PDB entry 6M6X | X-ray diffraction, 2.88 A resolution | chains A and C of the 3 polymer chains in the assembly

[Chain A]
Name: GTP-binding nuclear protein Ran
Organism: Homo sapiens
UniProtKB: P62826 (RAN_HUMAN); numbering as in UniProt (aligned over 1-216)
Chain sequence (216 residues; each row starts with the number of its first residue):
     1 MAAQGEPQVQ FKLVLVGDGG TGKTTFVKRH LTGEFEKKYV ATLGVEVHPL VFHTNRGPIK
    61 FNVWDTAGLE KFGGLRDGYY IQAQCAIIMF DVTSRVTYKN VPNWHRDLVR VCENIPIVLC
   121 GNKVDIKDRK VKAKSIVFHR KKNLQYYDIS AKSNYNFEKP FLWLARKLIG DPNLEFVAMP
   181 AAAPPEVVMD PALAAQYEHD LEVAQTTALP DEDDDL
Not modelled in the structure: 1-7
Differences from the reference sequence: engineered mutation Leu69 (Gln in P62826), Ala182 (Leu in P62826)
Ion coordination: Mg2+: Thr24, Thr42 (together with GTP)
Small-molecule neighbours: GTP (guanosine-5'-triphosphate): Gly17, Asp18, Gly19, Gly20, Thr21, Gly22, Lys23, Thr24, Thr25, Phe35, Glu36, Lys37, Lys38, Tyr39, Val40, Ala41, Thr42, Thr66, Ala67, Gly68, Leu69, Asn122, Lys123, Asp125, Ile126, Ser150, Ala151, Lys152
Swiss-Prot annotation at these positions:
  - region: Lys37 to Val45 (Switch-I), Gly68 to Gln84 (Switch-II), Asp211 to Leu216 (Interaction with RANBP1)
  - binding site (GTP): Asp18 to Thr25, Glu36 to Thr42, Gly68, Asn122 to Asp125, Ser150 to Lys152
  - modified residue: Ala2 (N-acetylalanine), Thr24 (Phosphothreonine), Lys37 (N6-acetyllysine), Lys60 (N6-acetyllysine), Lys71 (N6-acetyllysine), Lys99 (N6-acetyllysine), Lys134 (N6-acetyllysine), Lys159 (N6-acetyllysine)
  - cross-link (Glycyl lysine isopeptide (Lys-Gly)): Lys71 (interchain with G-Cter in SUMO2), Lys152 (interchain with G-Cter in SUMO2)
  - mutagenesis: Gly19 (G19V: Blocks DNA replication; when associated with L-69), Thr24 (T24L: Has low binding affinity for GTP and GDP. Almost completely abolishes interaction with BIRC5; T24N: Has low binding affinity for GTP and GDP. Decreases nuclear import of proteins and RNA ...), Thr25 (T25A: Minor effect on the interaction with the alpha phosphate group of bound GTP), Lys37 (K37Q: Mimics acetylation; enhances the nuclear export of RELA/p65; K37R: Decreased acetylation), Tyr39 (Y39A: Abolishes steric hindrance that traps the essential Q-69 in an unreactive position, and causes slow GTP hydrolysis in wild-type ...), Glu70 (E70A: Strongly decreases the relase of bound GDP), Arg76 (R76E: Probable loss of interaction with NUTF2. Loss of transport to the nucleus), Lys134 (K134Q: Loss of normal mitotic chromosome segregation and defective mitotic spindle orientation; K134R: Loss of normal mitotic chromosome segregation and formation of sister chromatid bridges), Asp211 to Leu216 (No effect on GTPase activity. Abolishes interaction with RANBP1)

[Chain C]
Name: Exportin-1
Organism: Saccharomyces cerevisiae (strain ATCC 204508 / S288c)
UniProtKB: P30822 (XPO1_YEAST); residue numbers follow UniProt; this construct covers 1-376, 414-440, 462-1058
Chain sequence (1003 residues; each row starts with the number of its first residue; note: 58 numbers in that range are skipped by the numbering (no residue carries them; nothing is unmodelled there); numbers below 1 keep their minus sign (Gly-2 is residue -2)):
    -2 GGSMEGILDF SNDLDIALLD QVVSTFYQGE GVQQKQAQEI LTKFQDNPDA WEKADQILQF
    58 STNPQSKFIA LSILDKLITR KWKLLPNDHR IGIRNFVVGM IISMCQDDEV FKTQKNLINK
   118 SDLTLVQILK QEWPQNWPEF IPELIGSSSS SVNVCENNMI VLKLLSEEVF DFSAEQMTQA
   178 KALHLKNSMS KEFEQIFKLC FQVLEQGSSS SLIVATLESL LRYLHWIPYR YIYETNILEL
   238 LSTKFMTSPD TRAITLKCLT EVSNLKIPQD NDLIKRQTVL FFQNTLQQIA TSVMPVTADL
   298 KATYANANGN DQSFLQDLAM FLTTYLARNR ALLESDESLR ELLLNAHQYL IQLSKIEERE
   358 LFKTTLDYWH NLVADLFYE
   414 PLKKHIYEEI CSQLRLVIIE NMVRPEE
   462 IQLYKSEREV LVYLTHLNVI DTEEIMISKL ARQIDGSEWS WHNINTLSWA IGSISGTMSE
   522 KTEKRFVVTV IKDLLGLCEQ KRGKDNKAVV ARDIMYVVGE YPRFLKAHWN FLRTVILKLF
   582 EFMHETHEGV QDMACDTFIK IVQKCKYHFV IQQPRESEPF IQTIIRDIQK TTADLQPQQV
   642 HTFYKACGII ISEERSVAER NRLLSDLMQL PNMAWDTIVE QSTANPTLLL DSETVKIIAN
   702 IIKTNVAVCT SMGADFYPQL GHIYYNMLQL YRAVSSMIST QVAAEGLIAT KTPKVRGLRT
   762 IKKEILKLVE TYISKARNLD DVVKVLVEPL LNAVLEDYMN NVPDARDAEV LNCMTTVVEK
   822 VGHMIPQGVI LILQSVFECT LDMINKDFTE YPEHRVEFYK LLKVINEKSF AAFLELPPAA
   882 FKLFVDAICW AFKHNNRDVE VNGLQIALDL VKNIERMGNV PFANEFHKNY FFIFVSETFF
   942 VLTDSDHKSG FSKQALLLMK LISLVYDNKI SVPLYQEAEV PQGTSNQVYL SQYLANMLSN
  1002 AFPHLTSEQI ASFLSALTKQ CKDLVVFKGT LRDFLVQIKE VGGDPTDYLF AEDKENA
Not modelled in the structure: -2, 1052-1058
Differences from the reference sequence: expression tag (-2 to 0); engineered mutation Glu27 (Ser in P30822), Glu49 (Gln in P30822), Lys522 (Asp in P30822), Gly537 (Asp in P30822), Cys539 (Thr in P30822), Glu540 (Val in P30822), Gln541 (Lys in P30822), Arg553 (Ser in P30822), Glu561 (Gln in P30822), Thr741 (Ala in P30822), Cys1022 (Tyr in P30822)
Covalently attached groups: compound ODN linked to Cys152, Cys539, Cys1022
Small-molecule neighbours:
  - ODN ((1beta,6beta,7beta,8alpha,9beta,10alpha,13alpha,14R,16beta)-1,6,7,14-tetrahydroxy-7,20-epoxykauran-15-one), molecule 1: Ser145, Ser146, Ser148, Val149, Val200, Gln203, Gly204, Leu209
  - ODN, molecule 2: Leu536, Ala552, Ile555, Met556, Phe572, Thr575, Lys579, Phe583
  - ODN, molecule 3: Tyr967, Asp968, Thr1019, Lys1020, Lys1023
From the paper describing this entry:
  - binding site for ODN: Ser146, Cys152, Gly204, Cys539, Tyr967, Asp968, Cys1022
  - conformationally variable residues (helix shift): Val529
  - mutagenesis - C152S: unchanged binding to plumbagin
  - mutagenesis - C539T: decreased binding to plumbagin
  - mutagenesis - C152S/C539T/C1022S: abolished binding to plumbagin

[How chain A and chain C interact]
Contacting residue pairs - 56 pairs, chain A then chain C:
  Val45(A) with Gln35(C)
  Val47(A) with Gln31(C)
  Trp64(A) with Phe23(C), hydrophobic; Gln31(C)
  Lys71(A) with Asp947(C), salt bridge
  Gly74(A) with Gln42(C), hydrogen bond (backbone-side chain)
  Leu75(A) with Phe23(C), hydrophobic; Leu38(C); Gln42(C)
  Arg76(A) with Gln42(C), hydrogen bond; Lys73(C)
  Asp77(A) with Phe65(C); Ser69(C); Lys117(C), salt bridge
  Gly78(A) with Tyr24(C), hydrogen bond (backbone-side chain); Phe65(C)
  Tyr79(A) with Phe23(C), hydrophobic; Gln35(C), hydrogen bond
  Ile81(A) with Tyr24(C); Gln62(C); Phe65(C), hydrophobic
  Gln82(A) with Gln25(C); Gln62(C)
  Lys99(A) with Glu172(C), salt bridge
  Asn103(A) with Phe169(C); Glu172(C)
  Arg106(A) with Phe169(C); Gln173(C)
  Arg110(A) with Leu120(C); Leu161(C); Glu164(C), salt bridge; Glu165(C), salt bridge
  Val111(A) with Asn113(C)
  Glu113(A) with Asn116(C), hydrogen bond
  Ala133(A) with Gln463(C)
  His139(A) with Glu357(C), salt bridge
  Arg140(A) with Met317(C); Lys360(C); Thr361(C), hydrogen bond; Asp364(C), salt bridge
  Lys141(A) with Lys254(C); Glu258(C), salt bridge; Asn261(C); Met317(C)
  Asn143(A) with Lys254(C), hydrogen bond; Ser310(C), hydrogen bond (side chain-backbone); Gln313(C), hydrogen bond; Asp314(C), hydrogen bond
  Gln145(A) with Glu355(C), hydrogen bond; Glu357(C)
  Tyr146(A) with Glu357(C)
  Lys167(A) with Gln309(C), hydrogen bond
  Pro172(A) with Ala302(C)
  Thr206(A) with Ile749(C)
  Ala208(A) with Lys752(C)
  Glu212(A) with Arg757(C), salt bridge
Other interface residues (no listed pair), chain A (36 interface residues in all): Lys12, Leu43, Gly44, Pro102, Lys134, Asp213
Other interface residues (no listed pair), chain C (44 interface residues in all): Thr39, Lys112, Thr257, Asn303

[Summary]
Chain A and chain C form an interface of 36 and 44 residues respectively; the contacts include 12 hydrogen
bonds and 9 salt bridges. Polar pairs include Lys71(A)-Asp947(C), Asp77(A)-Lys117(C) and Lys99(A)-Glu172(C).
The paper reports a binding site for ODN at Ser146(C), Cys152(C) and Gly204(C) among others; C539T of chain C
reduces binding to plumbagin; 3 substitutions were tested in all.
Here chain A is GTP-binding nuclear protein Ran (Homo sapiens) and chain C is Exportin-1 (Saccharomyces
cerevisiae (strain ATCC 204508 / S288c)). Entry 6M6X (Oridonin in complex with CRM1#-Ran-RanBP1) was
determined by X-ray diffraction together with 7DBG and 6M60 from the same study.
